1T1Z - chains A and C of the 3 polymer chains in the assembly; structure by X-ray diffraction, 1.90 A resolution.

Chain A:
Protein: HLA class I histocompatibility antigen, A-2 alpha chain
Source organism: Homo sapiens
Reference sequence: P01892 (1A02_HUMAN); residues 1-275 here correspond to UniProt positions 25-299 (UniProt number = residue number + 24)
Sequence (275 residues; each row starts with the number of its first residue):
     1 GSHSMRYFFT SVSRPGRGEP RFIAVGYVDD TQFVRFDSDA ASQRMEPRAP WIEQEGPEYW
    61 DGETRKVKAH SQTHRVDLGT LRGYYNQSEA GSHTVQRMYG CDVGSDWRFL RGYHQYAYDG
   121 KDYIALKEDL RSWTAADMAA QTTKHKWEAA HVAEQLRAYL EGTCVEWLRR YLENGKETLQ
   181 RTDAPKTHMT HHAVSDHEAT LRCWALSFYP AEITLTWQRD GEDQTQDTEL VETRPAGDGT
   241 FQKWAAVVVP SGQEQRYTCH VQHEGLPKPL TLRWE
Disulfides: Cys101-Cys164, Cys203-Cys259

Chain C:
Protein: Gag peptide
Sequence (9 residues; row label = number of the first residue in the row):
     1 ALYNTAAAL

Chain A / chain C interface:
Pairs across the interface (36; chain A residue first):
  Met5(A) with Ala1(C)
  Tyr7(A) with Ala1(C), hydrogen bond (side chain-backbone); Leu2(C), hydrophobic
  Phe9(A) with Leu2(C), hydrophobic
  Met45(A) with Leu2(C), hydrophobic
  Glu63(A) with Ala1(C); Leu2(C), hydrogen bond (side chain-backbone)
  Arg65(A) with Asn4(C)
  Lys66(A) with Ala1(C); Leu2(C), hydrogen bond (side chain-backbone); Tyr3(C); Asn4(C)
  Val67(A) with Leu2(C)
  His70(A) with Tyr3(C)
  Thr73(A) with Ala6(C)
  Asp77(A) with Ala8(C); Leu9(C), hydrogen bond (side chain-backbone)
  Thr80(A) with Leu9(C)
  Leu81(A) with Leu9(C), hydrophobic
  Tyr84(A) with Leu9(C), hydrogen bond (side chain-backbone)
  Tyr99(A) with Leu2(C); Tyr3(C), hydrogen bond (side chain-backbone)
  Tyr116(A) with Leu9(C), hydrophobic
  Tyr123(A) with Leu9(C), hydrophobic
  Thr143(A) with Leu9(C), hydrogen bond (side chain-backbone)
  Trp147(A) with Ala7(C); Ala8(C), hydrogen bond (side chain-backbone); Leu9(C), hydrophobic
  Val152(A) with Ala7(C), hydrophobic
  Gln155(A) with Tyr3(C), hydrogen bond (backbone-side chain)
  Leu156(A) with Tyr3(C), hydrogen bond (backbone-side chain)
  Tyr159(A) with Ala1(C), hydrogen bond (side chain-backbone); Leu2(C); Tyr3(C), hydrophobic
  Trp167(A) with Ala1(C), hydrophobic
  Tyr171(A) with Ala1(C), hydrogen bond (side chain-backbone)
Also at the interface, not in a pair above, chain A (29 interface residues in all): Tyr59, Arg97, Ile124, Lys146

Summary:
Chain A and chain C form an interface of 29 and 8 residues respectively; the contacts include 12 hydrogen
bonds. Among the polar pairs are Tyr7(A)-Ala1(C), Glu63(A)-Leu2(C) and Lys66(A)-Leu2(C).
Chain A is HLA class I histocompatibility antigen, A-2 alpha chain (Homo sapiens) and chain C is Gag peptide;
the structure, Structural basis for degenerate recognition of HIV peptide variants by cytotoxic lymphocyte,
variant SL9-6A, was determined by X-ray diffraction together with 1S8D, 1T1W, 1T1X, 1T1Y, 1T20, 1T21 and 1T22
from the same study.
